1IBK - chains A and K of the 22 polymer chains in the assembly; structure by X-ray diffraction, 3.31 A resolution.

[Chain A]
Molecule: 16S ribosomal RNA
From: Thermus thermophilus
Sequence (1522 nucleotides; numbered 0 to 1544 plus 19 insertion-coded residues; 42 numbers in that range are skipped by the numbering (no residue carries them; nothing is unmodelled there); the number before each row is that of its first residue; a row labelled like 190A-190L holds insertion residues (190A, then the next letters in order); numbering starts at 0):
     0 UUUGUUGGAGAGUUUGAUCCUGGCUCAGGGUGAACGCUGGCGGCGUGCCU
    50 AAGACAUGCAAGUCGUGCGGG
    73 CCGCGGGGUUUU
    88 ACUCCG
    95 UGGUC
   101 AGCGGCGGACGGGUGAGUAACGCGUGGGU
  129A G
   130 ACCUACCCGGAAGAGGGGGACAACCCGGGGAAACUCGGGCUAAUCCCCCA
   180 UGUGGACCCGC
190A-190L CCCUUGGGGUGU
   191 GUCCAAAGGGCUUU
   216 GCCCGCUUCCGGAUGGGCCCGCGUCCCAUCAGCUAGUUGGUGGGGUAAUG
   266 GCCCACCAAGGCGACGACGGGUAGCCGGUCUGAGAGGAUGGCCGGCCACA
   316 GGGGCACUGAGACACGGGCCCCACUCCUACGGGAGGCAGCAGUUAGGAAU
   366 CUUCCGCAAUGGGCGCAAGCCUGACGGAGCGACGCCGCUUGGAGGAAGAA
   416 GCCCUUCGGGGUGUAAACUCCUGAA
   442 CCCGGGACGAAACCCCCGACGA
   474 GGGGACUGACGGUACCGGG
   494 GUAAUAGCGCCGGCCAACUCCGUGCCAGCAGCCGCGGUAAUACGGAGGGC
   544 GCGAGCGUUACCCGGAUUCACUGGGCGUAAAGGGCGUGUAGGCGGCCUGG
   594 GGCGUCCCAUGUGAAAGACCACGGCUCAACCGUGGGGGAGCGUGGGAUAC
   644 GCUCAGGCUAGACGGUGGGAGAGGGUGGUGGAAUUCCCGGAGUAGCGGUG
   694 AAAUGCGCAGAUACCGGGAGGAACGCCGAUGGCGAAGGCAGCCACCUGGU
   744 CCACCCGUGACGCUGAGGCGCGAAAGCGUGGGGAGCAAACCGGAUUAGAU
   794 ACCCGGGUAGUCCACGCCCUAAACGAUGCGCGCUAGGUCUCUGGGUCU
   848 CCUGGGGGCCGAAGCUAACGCGUUAAGCGCGCCGCCUGGGGAGUACGGCC
   898 GCAAGGCUGAAACUCAAAGGAAUUGACGGGGGCCCGCACAAGCGGUGGAG
   948 CAUGUGGUUUAAUUCGAAGCAACGCGAAGAACCUUACCAGGCCUUGACAU
   998 GCUAGG
 1003A G
  1004 AACCCGGGUGAAAGCCUGGGGUGCCCC
1030A-1030D GCGA
  1031 GGGGAGCCCUAGCACAGGUGCUGCAUGGCCGUCGUCAGCUCGUGCCGUGA
  1081 GGUGUUGGGUUAAGUCCCGCAACGAGCGCAACCCCCGCCGUUAGUUGCCA
  1131 GCGGUUCGGCCGGGCACUCUAACGGGACUGCCCGCGAAA
  1171 GCGGGAGGAAGGAGGGGACGACGUCUGGUCAGCAUGGCCCUUACGGCCUG
  1221 GGCGACACACGUGCUACAAUGCCCACUACAAAGCGAUGCCACCCGGCAAC
  1271 GGGGAGCUAAUCGCAAAAAGGUGGGCCCAGUUCGGAUUGGGGUCUGCAAC
  1321 CCGACCCCAUGAAGCCGGAAUCGCUAGUAAUCGCGGAUCAG
 1361A C
  1362 CAUGCCGCGGUGAAUACGUUCCCGGGCCUUGUACACACCGCCCGUCACGC
  1412 CAUGGGAGCGGGCUCUACCCGAAGUCGCCGGG
  1446 AGCCUACGGG
  1459 CAGGCGCCGAGGGUAGGGCCCGUGACUGGGGCGAAGUCGUAACAAGGUAG
  1509 CUGUACCGGAAGGUGCGGCUGGAUCACCUCCUUUCU
Not modelled in the structure: 0-4, 1534-1544
Ion coordination: Mg2+ site 1: U12, G22; Mg2+ site 2: U12, C526, A914; Mg2+ site 3 near G15 (its only coordinating residue here); Mg2+ site 4 near G21 (its only coordinating residue here); Mg2+ site 5: G61, U62, G105; Mg2+ site 6: G69, G70, U98; Mg2+ site 7: A109, G331; Mg2+ site 8: A116, G117, G289; Mg2+ site 9: C174, C175; Mg2+ site 10: G181, U182; Mg2+ site 11: U182, G183; Mg2+ site 12 near A195 (its only coordinating residue here); 64 more Mg2+ sites not listed
Small-molecule neighbours: paromomycin (PAR): C1404, G1405, U1406, C1407, A1408, C1409, G1489, C1490, G1491, A1492, A1493, G1494, U1495, C1496

[Chain K]
Protein: 30S ribosomal protein S11
From: Thermus thermophilus
Amino-acid sequence (129 residues; row label = number of the first residue in the row):
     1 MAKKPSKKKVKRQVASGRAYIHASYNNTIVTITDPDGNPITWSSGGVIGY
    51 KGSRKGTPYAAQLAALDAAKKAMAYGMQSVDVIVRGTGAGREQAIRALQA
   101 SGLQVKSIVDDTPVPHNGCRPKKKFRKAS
Not modelled in the structure: 1-10

[Interface between chain A and chain K]
Residue-residue contacts (85; chain A residue first):
  G674(A) with His116(K), base contact
  A675(A) with Val114(K), hydrogen bond to the sugar; Pro115(K), base contact; His116(K), hydrogen bond to the base
  A676(A) with Pro113(K), sugar contact; Val114(K), sugar contact; Pro115(K), sugar contact; Cys119(K), base contact
  U677(A) with Cys119(K), base contact
  G683(A) with Gly37(K), base contact; Asn38(K), base contact; Pro39(K), base contact
  A684(A) with Arg12(K), hydrogen bond to the phosphate; Asn38(K), hydrogen bond to the sugar; Pro39(K), hydrogen bond to the sugar
  G685(A) with Arg12(K), phosphate contact; Pro39(K), sugar contact; Ile40(K), phosphate contact; Trp42(K), sugar contact
  U686(A) with Trp42(K), hydrogen bond to the sugar; Tyr75(K), phosphate contact
  A687(A) with Trp42(K), sugar contact; Lys71(K), salt bridge to the phosphate
  G688(A) with Trp42(K), sugar contact; Ser44(K), hydrogen bond to the phosphate; Gly46(K), sugar contact; Val47(K), sugar contact
  C689(A) with Asn27(K), hydrogen bond to the phosphate; Ser44(K), hydrogen bond to the phosphate; Gly45(K), phosphate contact; Gly46(K), hydrogen bond to the phosphate; Val47(K), phosphate contact; Lys55(K), salt bridge to the phosphate
  G690(A) with Asn27(K), hydrogen bond to the phosphate; Lys51(K), base contact; Lys55(K), hydrogen bond to the base
  G691(A) with Asn26(K), hydrogen bond to the phosphate; Lys51(K), base contact; Gly52(K), base contact; Lys55(K), hydrogen bond to the base; Lys124(K), phosphate contact
  U692(A) with Asn26(K), hydrogen bond to the phosphate; Gly52(K), base contact; Ser53(K), hydrogen bond to the base; Lys124(K), salt bridge to the phosphate
  A694(A) with Ser53(K), hydrogen bond to the phosphate
  A695(A) with Gly52(K), phosphate contact; Ser53(K), hydrogen bond to the phosphate
  A704(A) with Trp42(K), base contact
  U705(A) with Trp42(K), base contact
  A706(A) with His22(K), sugar contact; Ile29(K), sugar contact; Thr31(K), hydrogen bond to the base; Pro39(K), base contact
  C707(A) with Tyr20(K), hydrogen bond to the phosphate; Thr31(K), sugar contact; Gly37(K), hydrogen bond to the sugar; Pro39(K), base contact; Arg85(K), salt bridge to the phosphate
  C708(A) with Tyr20(K), sugar contact; Asp36(K), sugar contact; Gly37(K), sugar contact; Arg85(K), salt bridge to the phosphate
  G714(A) with Cys119(K), base contact
  A716(A) with Asn117(K), hydrogen bond to the sugar; Gly118(K), sugar contact
  C717(A) with His116(K), phosphate contact; Asn117(K), sugar contact
  G718(A) with His116(K), stacking on the base; Asn117(K), hydrogen bond to the sugar
  A777(A) with Cys119(K), base contact
  G778(A) with Cys119(K), sugar contact; Arg120(K), hydrogen bond to the sugar
  C779(A) with Arg120(K), sugar contact; Pro121(K), sugar contact; Lys122(K), phosphate contact
  A780(A) with Lys122(K), phosphate contact; Lys123(K), hydrogen bond to the phosphate
  C796(A) with Lys123(K), salt bridge to the phosphate
  C797(A) with Lys124(K), phosphate contact
  G798(A) with Lys122(K), salt bridge to the phosphate
  G1523(A) with Lys123(K), salt bridge to the phosphate
  C1524(A) with Arg120(K), salt bridge to the phosphate
  G1525(A) with Arg120(K), salt bridge to the phosphate; Arg126(K), salt bridge to the phosphate
Also at the interface, not in a pair above, chain A (38 interface residues in all): A696, A715, U1522
Also at the interface, not in a pair above, chain K (38 interface residues in all): Arg18

[Summary]
The chain A/chain K interface involves 38 residues from each chain, with 25 hydrogen bonds, 11 salt bridges
and 1 aromatic stacking contact. Among the polar pairs are A675(A)-His116(K), G690(A)-Lys55(K) and
G691(A)-Lys55(K). Bound to chain A: paromomycin.
Here chain A is 16S ribosomal RNA and chain K is 30S ribosomal protein S11, both from Thermus thermophilus.
Entry 1IBK (Structure of the thermus thermophilus 30S ribosomal subunit in complex with the antibiotic
paromomycin) was determined by X-ray diffraction, deposited together with 1IBL and 1IBM.
